8OSK - chains E and J of the 12 polymer chains in the assembly; structure by electron microscopy, 3.60 A resolution.

[Chain E]
Molecule: Histone H3.1
Organism: Homo sapiens
UniProt: P68431 (H31_HUMAN); residues 0-135 here correspond to UniProt positions 1-136 (UniProt number = residue number + 1)
Amino-acid sequence (139 residues; row label = number of the first residue in the row; numbers below 1 keep their minus sign (Gly-3 is residue -3)):
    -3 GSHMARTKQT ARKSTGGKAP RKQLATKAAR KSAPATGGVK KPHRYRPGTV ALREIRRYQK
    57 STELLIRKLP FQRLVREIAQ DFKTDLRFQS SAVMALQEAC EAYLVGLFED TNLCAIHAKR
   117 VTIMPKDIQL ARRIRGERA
Not modelled in the structure: -3 to 39, 134-135
Differences from the reference sequence: expression tag (-3 to -1)
Curated features (UniProtKB/Swiss-Prot):
  - modified residue: Arg2 (Asymmetric dimethylarginine), Thr3 (Phosphothreonine), Lys4 (Allysine), Gln5 (5-glutamyl dopamine), Thr6 (Phosphothreonine), Arg8 (Citrulline), Lys9 (N6,N6,N6-trimethyllysine), Ser10 (ADP-ribosylserine), Thr11 (Phosphothreonine), Lys14 (N6-(2-hydroxyisobutyryl)lysine), Arg17 (Asymmetric dimethylarginine), Lys18 (N6-(2-hydroxyisobutyryl)lysine), Lys23 (N6-(2-hydroxyisobutyryl)lysine), Arg26 (Citrulline), Lys27 (N6,N6,N6-trimethyllysine), Ser28 (ADP-ribosylserine), Lys36 (N6,N6,N6-trimethyllysine), Lys37 (N6-methyllysine), Tyr41 (Phosphotyrosine), Lys56 (N6,N6,N6-trimethyllysine) and 8 more in UniProt
  - lipidation: Lys18 (N6-decanoyllysine)

[Chain J]
Molecule: 153-nt DNA strand
Sequence (153 nucleotides; each row starts with the number of its first residue; numbers below 1 keep their minus sign (DA-2 is residue -2)):
    -2 ATCACAGGAT GTATGCACGT GACCCGTGCC TGGAGACTAG GGAGTAATCC CCTTGGCGGT
    58 TAAAACGCGG GGGACAGCGC GTACGTGCGT TTAAGCGGTG CTAGAGCTGT CTACGACCAA
   118 TTGAGCGGCC TGCAGACCGG GATTCTCCAG GAT
Not modelled in the structure: -2 to 1, 126-150

[Interface between chain E and chain J]
Pairs across the interface (17):
  Arg40(E) - DG66(J)  base contact
  Arg42(E) - DG68(J)  phosphate contact
  Arg42(E) - DG69(J)  salt bridge to the phosphate
  Arg63(E) - DA60(J)  phosphate contact
  Arg63(E) - DA61(J)  salt bridge to the phosphate
  Arg72(E) - DT51(J)  salt bridge to the phosphate
  Arg83(E) - DT50(J)  hydrogen bond to the sugar
  Arg83(E) - DT51(J)  sugar contact
  Phe84(E) - DT50(J)  phosphate contact
  Phe84(E) - DT51(J)  hydrogen bond to the phosphate
  Gln85(E) - DT50(J)  phosphate contact
  Ser86(E) - DT50(J)  hydrogen bond to the phosphate
  Arg116(E) - DA71(J)  phosphate contact
  Arg116(E) - DC72(J)  phosphate contact
  Val117(E) - DA71(J)  hydrogen bond to the phosphate
  Thr118(E) - DG70(J)  phosphate contact
  Thr118(E) - DA71(J)  hydrogen bond to the phosphate
Also at the interface, not in a pair above, chain E (14 interface residues in all): Pro43, Lys115, Lys122

[In short]
Chain E and chain J form an interface of 14 and 10 residues respectively, with 5 hydrogen bonds and 3 salt
bridges. Polar contacts include Arg83(E)-DT50(J), Phe84(E)-DT51(J) and Ser86(E)-DT50(J).
Chain E is Histone H3.1 (Homo sapiens) and chain J is a 153-nt DNA strand; the structure, Cryo-EM structure of
CLOCK-BMAL1 bound to a nucleosomal E-box at position SHL+5.8 (composite map), was determined by electron
microscopy, deposited together with 8OSJ, 8OSL, 8OTS and 8OTT.
